PDB entry 3G7B | X-ray diffraction, 2.30 A resolution | chain A

== Chain A ==
Protein: DNA gyrase subunit B
Source organism: Staphylococcus aureus
Notes: EC 5.99.1.3; engineered mutation(s): deletion, residues 105-127
UniProt: P0A0K8 (GYRB_STAAU); residue numbers follow UniProt; this construct covers 24-104, 128-230
Chain sequence (184 residues; row label = number of the first residue in the row; note: 23 numbers in that range are skipped by the numbering (no residue carries them; nothing is unmodelled there)):
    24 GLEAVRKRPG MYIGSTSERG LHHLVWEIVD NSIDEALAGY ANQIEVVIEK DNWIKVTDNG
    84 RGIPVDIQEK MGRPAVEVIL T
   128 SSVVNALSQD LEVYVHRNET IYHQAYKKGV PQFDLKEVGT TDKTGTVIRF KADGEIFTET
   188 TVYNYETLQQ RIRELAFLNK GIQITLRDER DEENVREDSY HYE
Residues lining bound ligands: B47 (methyl ({5-[4-(4-hydroxypiperidin-1-yl)-2-phenyl-1,3-thiazol-5-yl]-1H-pyrazol-3-yl}methyl)carbamate): Ile-51, Asn-54, Ser-55, Glu-58, Asp-81, Arg-84, Gly-85, Ile-86, Pro-87, Ile-102, Leu-103, Arg-144, Thr-173, Ile-175

== Summary ==
Chain A binds compound B47.
Chain A is DNA gyrase subunit B (Staphylococcus aureus); the structure, Staphylococcus aureus Gyrase B
co-complex with METHYL
({5-[4-(4-HYDROXYPIPERIDIN-1-YL)-2-PHENYL-1,3-THIAZOL-5-YL]-1H-PYRAZOL-3-YL}METHYL)CARBAMATE inhibitor, was
determined by X-ray diffraction, deposited together with 3G75.
